6VCT - chain A; structure by X-ray diffraction, 1.94 A resolution.

[Chain A]
Name: Peptidylprolyl isomerase
Source organism: Mucor circinelloides
Notes: EC 5.2.1.8
UniProt: U3N5X4 (U3N5X4_MUCCI); residues 1-108 here = UniProt positions 1-108
Chain sequence (111 residues; row label = number of the first residue in the row; numbers below 1 keep their minus sign (Gly-2 is residue -2)):
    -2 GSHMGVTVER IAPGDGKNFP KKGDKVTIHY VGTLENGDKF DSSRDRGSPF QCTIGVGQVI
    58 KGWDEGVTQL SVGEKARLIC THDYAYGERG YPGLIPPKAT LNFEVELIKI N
Disordered / not traced: -2 to 1
Differences from the reference sequence: expression tag (-2 to 0)
Residues lining bound ligands: apx879 (R27; N'-[(3S,4R,5S,8R,9E,12S,14S,15R,16S,18R,19R,26aS)-5,19-dihydroxy-3-{(1E)-1-[(1R,3R,4R)-4-hydroxy-3-methoxycyclohexyl]prop-1-en-2-yl}-14,16-dimethoxy-4,10,12,18-tetramethyl-1,20,21-trioxo-8-(prop-2-en-1-yl)-1,3,4,5,6,8,11,12,13,14,15,16,17,18,19,20,21,23,24,25,26,26a-docosahydro-7H-15,19-epoxypyrido[2,1-c][1,4]oxazacyclotricosin-7-ylidene]acetohydrazide): Tyr27, Phe37, Asp38, Arg43, Phe47, Gln55, Val56, Ile57, Trp60, Ala82, Tyr83, Arg86, Tyr88, Leu91, Ile92, Phe100
What the authors report for this chain:
  - binding site for apx879: Tyr27, Asp38, Gln55, Ile57, Tyr83, Tyr88
  - binding site for apx879: Phe37, Phe47, Val56, Trp60 (from molecular simulation)

[Overview]
Chain A binds apx879. From the paper: a binding site for apx879 at Tyr27, Asp38 and Gln55 among others.
Chain A is Peptidylprolyl isomerase (Mucor circinelloides); the structure, Mucor circinelloides FKBP12 protein
bound with APX879 in C2221 space group, was determined by X-ray diffraction (same publication as 6VCU, 6VCV
and 6VRX).
